Entry 3B80 (X-ray diffraction, 1.50 A resolution); this record covers chains B and C of the 3 polymer chains in the assembly.

[Chain B]
Protein: Protease
Source organism: Human immunodeficiency virus type 1 BH10
Notes: EC 3.4.23.16
Reference sequence: P04587 (POL_HV1B5); residues 101-199 here correspond to UniProt positions 501-599 (UniProt number = residue number + 400)
Chain sequence (99 residues; numbered 101 to 199; the number before each row is that of its first residue):
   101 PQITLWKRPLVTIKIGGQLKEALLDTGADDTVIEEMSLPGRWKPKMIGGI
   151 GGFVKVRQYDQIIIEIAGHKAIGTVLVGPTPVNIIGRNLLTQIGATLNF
Differences from the reference sequence: engineered mutation Lys107 (Gln507 in P04587), Ile133 (Leu533 in P04587), Val154 (Ile554 in P04587), Ile163 (Leu563 in P04587), Ala167 (Cys567 in P04587), Ala195 (Cys595 in P04587)

[Chain C]
Protein: peptide
Source organism: Human immunodeficiency virus type 1 BH10
Notes: fragment: self proteolytic product of HIV-1 protease
Chain sequence (5 residues; numbered 201 to 206; 1 number in that range is skipped by the numbering (no residue carries it; nothing is unmodelled there); the number before each row is that of its first residue):
   201 NLX
   205 QI
Modified positions: LNT (N-[(2S)-2-amino-1,1-dihydroxy-4-methylpentyl]-L-threonine) at position 203

[How chain B and chain C interact]
Residue-residue contacts (21):
  Leu123(B) - LNT_203(C)
  Asp125(B) - LNT_203(C)
  Gly127(B) - LNT_203(C)
  Gly127(B) - Gln205(C)  hydrogen bond (backbone-backbone)
  Ala128(B) - Gln205(C)
  Asp129(B) - Gln205(C)  hydrogen bond (backbone-backbone)
  Asp129(B) - Ile206(C)
  Asp130(B) - Gln205(C)  hydrogen bond (backbone-side chain)
  Asp130(B) - Ile206(C)
  Val132(B) - Gln205(C)
  Ile147(B) - Gln205(C)
  Ile147(B) - Ile206(C)
  Gly148(B) - LNT_203(C)
  Gly148(B) - Gln205(C)
  Gly148(B) - Ile206(C)  hydrogen bond (backbone-backbone)
  Gly149(B) - LNT_203(C)
  Ile150(B) - Leu202(C)  hydrophobic
  Ile150(B) - LNT_203(C)
  Phe153(B) - Ile206(C)  hydrophobic
  Val182(B) - LNT_203(C)
  Ile184(B) - LNT_203(C)
Interface residues without a listed pair, chain B (18 interface residues in all): Arg108, Thr131, Met146, Pro181
Interface residues without a listed pair, chain C (5 interface residues in all): Asn201

[Overview]
The interface between chain B and chain C involves 18 residues on one side and 5 on the other; the contacts
include 4 hydrogen bonds. Among the polar pairs are Asp130(B)-Gln205(C), Gly148(B)-Ile206(C) and
Gly127(B)-Gln205(C).
Here chain B is Protease and chain C is peptide, both from Human immunodeficiency virus type 1 BH10. Entry
3B80 (HIV-1 protease mutant I54V complexed with gem-diol-amine intermediate NLLTQI) was determined by X-ray
diffraction (same publication as 3B7V).
